Entry 5D2L (X-ray diffraction, 3.51 A resolution); this record covers chains A and Q of the 5 polymer chains in the assembly.

[Chain A]
Name: HLA class I histocompatibility antigen, A-2 alpha chain
Source organism: Homo sapiens
Reference sequence: P01892 (1A02_HUMAN); residues 1-275 here correspond to UniProt positions 25-299 (UniProt number = residue number + 24)
Amino-acid sequence (276 residues; each row starts with the number of its first residue; numbering starts at 0):
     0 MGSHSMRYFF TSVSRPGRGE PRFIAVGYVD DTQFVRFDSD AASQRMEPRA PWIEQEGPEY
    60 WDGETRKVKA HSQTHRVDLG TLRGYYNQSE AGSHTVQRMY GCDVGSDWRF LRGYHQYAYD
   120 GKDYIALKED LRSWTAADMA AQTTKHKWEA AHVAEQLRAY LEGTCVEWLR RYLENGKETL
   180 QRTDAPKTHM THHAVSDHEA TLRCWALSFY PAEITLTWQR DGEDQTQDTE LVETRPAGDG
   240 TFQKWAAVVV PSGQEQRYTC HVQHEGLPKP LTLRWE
Unresolved in the structure: 0-1
Disulfide bonds: Cys-101/Cys-164, Cys-203/Cys-259
Differences from the reference sequence: initiating methionine (0)

[Chain Q]
Name: Asn-leu-val-pro-met-val-ala-thr-val
Amino-acid sequence (9 residues; numbered 1 to 9; the number before each row is that of its first residue):
     1 NLVPMVATV

[Chain A / chain Q interface]
Pairs across the interface - 37 pairs, chain A then chain Q:
  Tyr-7(A) with Asn-1(Q); Leu-2(Q), hydrophobic
  Phe-9(A) with Leu-2(Q), hydrophobic
  Met-45(A) with Leu-2(Q), hydrophobic
  Tyr-59(A) with Asn-1(Q), hydrogen bond (side chain-backbone)
  Glu-63(A) with Asn-1(Q); Leu-2(Q), hydrogen bond (side chain-backbone)
  Lys-66(A) with Asn-1(Q), hydrogen bond; Leu-2(Q), hydrogen bond (side chain-backbone); Pro-4(Q)
  His-70(A) with Leu-2(Q); Val-3(Q); Val-6(Q)
  Thr-73(A) with Val-6(Q); Ala-7(Q); Thr-8(Q)
  Val-76(A) with Thr-8(Q)
  Asp-77(A) with Thr-8(Q); Val-9(Q), hydrogen bond (side chain-backbone)
  Thr-80(A) with Val-9(Q)
  Leu-81(A) with Val-9(Q), hydrophobic
  Tyr-84(A) with Val-9(Q)
  Arg-97(A) with Val-6(Q); Ala-7(Q)
  Tyr-99(A) with Leu-2(Q); Val-3(Q), hydrogen bond (side chain-backbone)
  Tyr-116(A) with Val-9(Q), hydrophobic
  Tyr-123(A) with Val-9(Q), hydrophobic
  Thr-143(A) with Val-9(Q)
  Lys-146(A) with Val-9(Q), hydrogen bond (side chain-backbone)
  Trp-147(A) with Ala-7(Q); Thr-8(Q), hydrogen bond (side chain-backbone)
  Tyr-159(A) with Asn-1(Q), hydrogen bond (side chain-backbone); Leu-2(Q); Val-3(Q)
  Trp-167(A) with Asn-1(Q)
  Tyr-171(A) with Asn-1(Q), hydrogen bond (side chain-backbone)
Interface residues without a listed pair, chain A (27 interface residues in all): Met-5, Val-67, Val-152, Leu-156

[In short]
Chain A and chain Q form an interface of 27 and 8 residues respectively; the contacts include 10 hydrogen
bonds. Polar contacts include Tyr-59(A)/Asn-1(Q), Glu-63(A)/Leu-2(Q) and Lys-66(A)/Asn-1(Q).
Chain A is HLA class I histocompatibility antigen, A-2 alpha chain (Homo sapiens) and chain Q is
Asn-leu-val-pro-met-val-ala-thr-val; the structure, Crystal structure of TCR C7 in complex with HCMV NLV
epitope presented by HLA-A2, was determined by X-ray diffraction (same publication as 5D2N).
